Entry 9GUV (electron microscopy, 3.00 A resolution); this record covers chains A and J of the 24 polymer chains in the assembly.

# Chain A
Molecule: 16S ribosomal RNA
Organism: Escherichia coli K-12
Sequence (1541 nucleotides; row label = number of the first residue in the row):
     1 AAAUUGAAGA GUUUGAUCAU GGCUCAGAUU GAACGCUGGC GGCAGGCCUA ACACAUGCAA
    61 GUCGAACGGU AACAGGAAGA AGCUUGCUUC UUUGCUGACG AGUGGCGGAC GGGUGAGUAA
   121 UGUCUGGGAA ACUGCCUGAU GGAGGGGGAU AACUACUGGA AACGGUAGCU AAUACCGCAU
   181 AACGUCGCAA GACCAAAGAG GGGUACCUUC GGGCCUCUUG CCAUCGGAUG UGCCCAGAUG
   241 GGAUUAGCUA GUAGGUGGGG UAACGGCUCA CCUAGGCGAC GAUCCCUAGC UGGUCUGAGA
   301 GGAUGACCAG CCACACUGGA ACUGAGACAC GGUCCAGACU CCUACGGGAG GCAGCAGUGG
   361 GGAAUAUUGC ACAAUGGGCG CAAGCCUGAU GCAGCCAUGC CGCGUGUAUG AAGAAGGCCU
   421 UCGGGUUGUA AAGUACUUUC AGCGGGGAGG AAGGGAGUAA AGUUAAUACC UUUGCUCAUU
   481 GACGUUACCC GCAGAAGAAG CACCGGCUAA CUCCGUGCCA GCAGCCXCGG UAAUACGGAG
   541 GGUGCAAGCG UUAAUCGGAA UUACUGGGCG UAAAGCGCAC GCAGGCGGUU UGUUAAGUCA
   601 GAUGUGAAAU CCCCGGGCUC AACCUGGGAA CUGCAUCUGA UACUGGCAAG CUUGAGUCUC
   661 GUAGAGGGGG GUAGAAUUCC AGGUGUAGCG GUGAAAUGCG UAGAGAUCUG GAGGAAUACC
   721 GGUGGCGAAG GCGGCCCCCU GGACGAAGAC UGACGCUCAG GUGCGAAAGC GUGGGGAGCA
   781 AACAGGAUUA GAUACCCUGG UAGUCCACGC CGUAAACGAU GUCGACUUGG AGGUUGUGCC
   841 CUUGAGGCGU GGCUUCCGGA GCUAACGCGU UAAGUCGACC GCCUGGGGAG UACGGCCGCA
   901 AGGUUAAAAC UCAAAUGAAU UGACGGGGGC CCGCACAAGC GGUGGAGCAU GUGGUUUAAU
   961 UCGAUGXAAC GCGAAGAACC UUACCUGGUC UUGACAUCCA CGGAAGUUUU CAGAGAUGAG
  1021 AAUGUGCCUU CGGGAACCGU GAGACAGGUG CUGCAUGGCU GUCGUCAGCU CGUGUUGUGA
  1081 AAUGUUGGGU UAAGUCCCGC AACGAGCGCA ACCCUUAUCC UUUGUUGCCA GCGGUCCGGC
  1141 CGGGAACUCA AAGGAGACUG CCAGUGAUAA ACUGGAGGAA GGUGGGGAUG ACGUCAAGUC
  1201 AUCAUGGCCC UUACGACCAG GGCUACACAC GUGCUACAAU GGCGCAUACA AAGAGAAGCG
  1261 ACCUCGCGAG AGCAAGCGGA CCUCAUAAAG UGCGUCGUAG UCCGGAUUGG AGUCUGCAAC
  1321 UCGACUCCAU GAAGUCGGAA UCGCUAGUAA UCGUGGAUCA GAAUGCCACG GUGAAUACGU
  1381 UCCCGGGCCU UGUACACACC GCCCGUXACA CCAUGGGAGU GGGUUGCAAA AGAAGUAGGU
  1441 AGCUUAACCU UCGGGAGGGC GCUUACCACU UUGUGAUUCA UGACUGGGGU GAAGUCGUAA
  1501 CAAGGUAACC GUAGGGGAAC CUGCGGUUGG AUCACCUCCU U
Not modelled in the structure: 1492-1493
Modified residues: PSU (pseudouridine-5'-monophosphate) at position 516, G7M (N7-methyl-guanosine-5'-monophosphate) at position 527, 2MG (2N-methylguanosine-5'-monophosphate) at position 966, 5MC (5-methylcytidine-5'-monophosphate) at position 967, 2MG (2N-methylguanosine-5'-monophosphate) at position 1207, 4OC (4n,o2'-methylcytidine-5'-monophosphate) at position 1402, 5MC (5-methylcytidine-5'-monophosphate) at position 1407, UR3 (3-methyluridine-5'-monophoshate) at position 1498, 2MG (2N-methylguanosine-5'-monophosphate) at position 1516, MA6 (6N-dimethyladenosine-5'-monophoshate) at position 1518, MA6 (6N-dimethyladenosine-5'-monophoshate) at position 1519
Ion coordination: Mg2+ site 1 near G21 (its only coordinating residue here); Mg2+ site 2: A59, U387; Mg2+ site 3 near G100 (its only coordinating residue here); Mg2+ site 4: A109, G331; Mg2+ site 5: A116, G117, G289; Mg2+ site 6: A174, C175; Mg2+ site 7: U180, A195; Mg2+ site 8: G299, G558; Mg2+ site 9 near C352 (its only coordinating residue here); Mg2+ site 10: A509, A510; Mg2+ site 11: PSU_516, A533; Mg2+ site 12 near A547 (its only coordinating residue here); 43 more Mg2+ sites not listed

# Chain J
Molecule: 30S ribosomal protein S9
Organism: Escherichia coli K-12
Reference sequence: P0A7X3 (RS9_ECOLI); residue numbers follow UniProt; this construct covers 1-130
Chain sequence (130 residues; row label = number of the first residue in the row):
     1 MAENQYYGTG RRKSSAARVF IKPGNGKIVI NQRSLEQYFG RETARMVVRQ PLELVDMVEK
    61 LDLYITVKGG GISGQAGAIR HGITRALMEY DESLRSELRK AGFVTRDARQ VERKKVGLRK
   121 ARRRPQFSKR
Not modelled in the structure: 1-2
Curated features (UniProtKB/Swiss-Prot):
  - mutagenesis: Thr-105 to Arg-130 (Cold sensitive for growth at 30 degrees Celsius. 350-fold reduced affinity of the 30S subunit P site for certain tRNAs in vitro), Ser-128 to Arg-130 (Very cold sensitive for growth at 30 degrees Celsius. Almost no P site binding of certain tRNAs in vitro)

# Interface between chain A and chain J
Pairs across the interface (109):
  G942(A) with Gln-126(J), base contact
  U943(A) with Gln-126(J), hydrogen bond to the sugar
  2MG_966(A) with Lys-129(J), hydrogen bond to the sugar
  5MC_967(A) with Phe-127(J), phosphate contact
  C970(A) with Arg-130(J), hydrogen bond to the base
  U1116(A) with Gln-110(J), sugar contact
  A1117(A) with Arg-106(J), hydrogen bond to the phosphate; Ala-108(J), sugar contact; Gln-110(J), sugar contact
  U1118(A) with Arg-11(J), salt bridge to the phosphate; Arg-85(J), hydrogen bond to the phosphate; Arg-106(J), salt bridge to the phosphate
  C1119(A) with Arg-11(J), salt bridge to the phosphate; Arg-85(J), salt bridge to the phosphate
  C1129(A) with Arg-18(J), sugar contact
  A1130(A) with Gln-5(J), phosphate contact; Arg-18(J), salt bridge to the phosphate; Phe-20(J), sugar contact; Tyr-64(J), hydrogen bond to the phosphate
  G1131(A) with Gln-5(J), phosphate contact
  C1147(A) with Tyr-7(J), hydrogen bond to the sugar; Thr-9(J), phosphate contact; Arg-18(J), hydrogen bond to the base
  U1148(A) with Tyr-7(J), sugar contact; Thr-9(J), hydrogen bond to the phosphate; Ala-16(J), phosphate contact; Arg-18(J), sugar contact; Lys-68(J), hydrogen bond to the base
  C1149(A) with Arg-11(J), salt bridge to the phosphate; Ala-16(J), phosphate contact
  G1178(A) with Arg-99(J), salt bridge to the phosphate
  A1179(A) with Arg-95(J), salt bridge to the phosphate; Arg-99(J), salt bridge to the phosphate; Thr-105(J), phosphate contact; Arg-106(J), hydrogen bond to the sugar
  A1180(A) with Arg-99(J), salt bridge to the phosphate; Thr-105(J), phosphate contact
  G1186(A) with Lys-115(J), phosphate contact
  G1187(A) with Arg-113(J), sugar contact; Lys-115(J), phosphate contact
  G1231(A) with Ser-128(J), phosphate contact
  U1232(A) with Gln-126(J), hydrogen bond to the phosphate; Ser-128(J), phosphate contact
  G1233(A) with Arg-119(J), phosphate contact; Pro-125(J), phosphate contact; Gln-126(J), hydrogen bond to the phosphate
  C1234(A) with Arg-119(J), salt bridge to the phosphate
  A1248(A) with Arg-33(J), hydrogen bond to the phosphate
  C1249(A) with Arg-33(J), salt bridge to the phosphate; Tyr-38(J), sugar contact; Gly-70(J), hydrogen bond to the sugar; Gly-71(J), sugar contact; Gln-75(J), hydrogen bond to the sugar
  A1250(A) with Ser-14(J), sugar contact; Lys-68(J), phosphate contact; Gly-69(J), hydrogen bond to the phosphate; Gly-70(J), sugar contact; Gln-75(J), phosphate contact
  A1251(A) with Ser-14(J), sugar contact; Gly-69(J), phosphate contact
  C1342(A) with Gln-126(J), sugar contact; Phe-127(J), sugar contact
  G1343(A) with Arg-123(J), hydrogen bond to the sugar; Arg-124(J), phosphate contact; Phe-127(J), phosphate contact
  C1344(A) with Arg-122(J), sugar contact; Arg-124(J), phosphate contact
  U1345(A) with Arg-122(J), salt bridge to the phosphate
  A1346(A) with Arg-122(J), salt bridge to the phosphate
  G1347(A) with Arg-12(J), hydrogen bond to the base; Lys-13(J), base contact; Arg-109(J), hydrogen bond to the base; Gln-110(J), hydrogen bond to the sugar; Glu-112(J), phosphate contact
  U1348(A) with Val-111(J), phosphate contact; Glu-112(J), hydrogen bond to the phosphate; Arg-122(J), sugar contact
  A1349(A) with Lys-120(J), salt bridge to the phosphate; Ala-121(J), phosphate contact; Arg-122(J), hydrogen bond to the phosphate; Arg-123(J), hydrogen bond to the phosphate
  A1350(A) with Lys-120(J), salt bridge to the phosphate; Arg-123(J), salt bridge to the phosphate
  U1351(A) with Lys-120(J), base contact
  C1366(A) with Arg-119(J), salt bridge to the phosphate
  C1367(A) with Lys-114(J), salt bridge to the phosphate; Val-116(J), phosphate contact; Gly-117(J), hydrogen bond to the phosphate; Leu-118(J), phosphate contact
  A1368(A) with Arg-113(J), salt bridge to the phosphate; Lys-114(J), salt bridge to the phosphate; Val-116(J), phosphate contact
  C1369(A) with Arg-113(J), phosphate contact; Lys-114(J), hydrogen bond to the phosphate
  G1370(A) with Ser-14(J), phosphate contact; Val-111(J), phosphate contact
  G1371(A) with Lys-13(J), phosphate contact; Ser-14(J), hydrogen bond to the phosphate; Gly-70(J), phosphate contact; Gly-71(J), hydrogen bond to the phosphate
  U1372(A) with Lys-13(J), salt bridge to the phosphate; Arg-41(J), phosphate contact; Gly-71(J), phosphate contact; Ile-72(J), hydrogen bond to the phosphate; Ser-73(J), hydrogen bond to the phosphate; Gly-74(J), hydrogen bond to the phosphate
  G1373(A) with Lys-13(J), hydrogen bond to the base; Arg-41(J), salt bridge to the phosphate; Ser-73(J), hydrogen bond to the phosphate
Also at the interface, not in a pair above, chain A (53 interface residues in all): G941, A968, A969, C1128, A1146, G1184, G1365
Also at the interface, not in a pair above, chain J (51 interface residues in all): Val-104

# In short
53 residues of chain A and 51 residues of chain J are in contact, with 33 hydrogen bonds and 23 salt bridges.
Polar contacts include C970(A)/Arg-130(J), C1147(A)/Arg-18(J) and U1148(A)/Lys-68(J). A59(A) and U387(A)
coordinate Mg2+ site 2. UniProt lists 3 mutagenesis sites on chain J.
Chain A is 16S ribosomal RNA and chain J is 30S ribosomal protein S9, both from Escherichia coli K-12; the
structure, 30S mRNA delivery complex (closed-head), was determined by electron microscopy (same publication as
9GUP, 9GUQ, 9GUR, 9GUS, 9GUT, 9GUU, 9GUW and 9GUX).
